PDB entry 6GTS | X-ray diffraction, 3.36 A resolution | chains C and D of the 4 polymer chains in the assembly

[Chain C]
Protein: DUF1778 domain-containing protein
Source organism: Escherichia coli
Reference sequence: J7QA90 (J7QA90_ECOLX); numbering as in UniProt (aligned over 1-88)
Chain sequence (88 residues; numbered 1 to 88; the number before each row is that of its first residue):
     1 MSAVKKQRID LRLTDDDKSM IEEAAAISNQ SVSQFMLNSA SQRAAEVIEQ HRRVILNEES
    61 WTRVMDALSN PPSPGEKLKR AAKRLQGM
Disordered / not traced: 1-4, 88

[Chain D]
Molecule: 22-nt DNA strand
Sequence (22 nucleotides; row label = number of the first residue in the row):
     1 ATGTACGGTA ATATCCGTAC AT

[Chain C / chain D interface]
Contacting residue pairs - 7 pairs, chain C then chain D:
  Arg8(C) - DC6(D)  base contact
  Arg8(C) - DG7(D)  hydrogen bond to the base
  Asp10(C) - DT4(D)  base contact
  Asp10(C) - DA5(D)  base contact
  Asp10(C) - DC6(D)  base contact
  Leu11(C) - DT4(D)  base contact
  Arg12(C) - DG3(D)  phosphate contact

[In short]
The interface between chain C and chain D involves 4 residues on one side and 5 on the other, with 1 hydrogen
bond. Its one hydrogen-bonded contact is Arg8(C)-DG7(D).
Here chain C is DUF1778 domain-containing protein (Escherichia coli) and chain D is a 22-nt DNA strand. Entry
6GTS (Structure of the AtaT-AtaR complex bound DNA) was determined by X-ray diffraction (same publication as
6GTO, 6GTP, 6GTQ and 6GTR).
